PDB entry 9CQ4 | electron microscopy, 3.27 A resolution | chains A and B of the 12 polymer chains in the assembly

[Chain A]
Molecule: G115 TCR delta chain
Organism: Homo sapiens
Sequence (283 residues; numbered -14 to 268; the number before each row is that of its first residue; numbers below 1 keep their minus sign (Ala-14 is residue -14)):
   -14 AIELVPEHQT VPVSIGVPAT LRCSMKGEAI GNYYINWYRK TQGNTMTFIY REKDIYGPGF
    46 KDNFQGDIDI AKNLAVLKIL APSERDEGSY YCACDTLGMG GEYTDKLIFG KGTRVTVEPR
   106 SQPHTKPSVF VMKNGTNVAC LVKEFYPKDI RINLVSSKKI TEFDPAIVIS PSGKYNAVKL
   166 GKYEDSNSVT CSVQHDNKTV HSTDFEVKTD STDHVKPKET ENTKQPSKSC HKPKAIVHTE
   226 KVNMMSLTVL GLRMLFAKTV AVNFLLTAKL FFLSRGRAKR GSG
Not modelled in the structure: -14 to 221, 259-268

[Chain B]
Molecule: G115 TCR gamma chain
Organism: Homo sapiens
Sequence (295 residues; row label = number of the first residue in the row; numbering starts at 0):
     0 AGHLEQPQIS STKTLSKTAR LECVVSGITI SATSVYWYRE RPGEVIQFLV SISYDGTVRK
    60 ESGIPSGKFE VDRIPETSTS TLTIHNVEKQ DIATYYCALW EAQQELGKKI KVFGPGTKLI
   120 ITDKQLDADV SPKPTIFLPS IAETKLQKAG TYLCLLEKFF PDVIKIHWQE KKSNTILGSQ
   180 EGNTMKTNDT YMKFSWLTVP EKSLDKEHRC IVRHENNKNG VDQEIIFPPI KTDVITMDPK
   240 DNCSKDANDT LLLQLTNTSA YYMYLLLLLK SVVYFAIITC CLLRRTAFCC NGEKS
Not modelled in the structure: 0-246, 286-294
What the authors report for this chain:
  - post-translational modification sites: Cys279

[Interface between chain A and chain B]
Contacting residue pairs (27; chain A residue first):
  His223(A) - Thr249(B)
  Val227(A) - Thr249(B)
  Val227(A) - Asn256(B)
  Met230(A) - Asn256(B)
  Ser231(A) - Asn256(B)  hydrogen bond
  Thr233(A) - Tyr260(B)
  Val234(A) - Asn256(B)
  Val234(A) - Tyr260(B)  hydrophobic
  Leu237(A) - Tyr260(B)  hydrophobic
  Leu237(A) - Leu264(B)  hydrophobic
  Leu237(A) - Leu267(B)  hydrophobic
  Arg238(A) - Tyr263(B)
  Leu240(A) - Leu267(B)  hydrophobic
  Phe241(A) - Leu266(B)  hydrophobic
  Phe241(A) - Leu267(B)  hydrophobic
  Thr244(A) - Leu267(B)
  Thr244(A) - Ser270(B)
  Asn248(A) - Ser270(B)  hydrogen bond
  Asn248(A) - Tyr273(B)
  Asn248(A) - Phe274(B)
  Leu251(A) - Phe274(B)  hydrophobic
  Leu251(A) - Ile277(B)  hydrophobic
  Thr252(A) - Tyr273(B)  hydrogen bond
  Thr252(A) - Ile277(B)
  Leu255(A) - Cys280(B)  hydrophobic
  Leu255(A) - Arg284(B)
  Leu258(A) - Leu281(B)  hydrophobic
Interface residues without a listed pair, chain A (17 interface residues in all): Val247
Interface residues without a listed pair, chain B (18 interface residues in all): Leu252, Gln253, Ala259, Thr278
From the paper, about this interface:
  - specific contacts: Ser231(A)-Asn256(B) (hydrogen bond)
  - interface residues, chain A: Thr252(A)

[In short]
The interface between chain A and chain B involves 17 residues on one side and 18 on the other; the contacts
include 3 hydrogen bonds. Polar pairs include Ser231(A)-Asn256(B), Asn248(A)-Ser270(B) and
Thr252(A)-Tyr273(B). The paper describes a hydrogen bond between Ser231(A) and Asn256(B). The paper reports
the interface residue Thr252(A); a modification site at Cys279(B).
Here chain A is G115 TCR delta chain and chain B is G115 TCR gamma chain, both from Homo sapiens. Entry 9CQ4
(G115 gamma delta TCR/CD3 complex bound by OKT3 Fab) was determined by electron microscopy together with 9CQ7,
9CQ8 and 9CQL from the same study.
